7WTP - chains C2 and SL of the 19 polymer chains in the assembly; structure by electron microscopy, 3.80 A resolution.

# Chain C2
Molecule: 18S rRNA
Organism: Saccharomyces cerevisiae
Sequence (1800 nucleotides; each row starts with the number of its first residue):
     1 UAUCUGGUUGAUCCUGCCAGUAGUCAUAUGCUUGUCUCAAAGAUUAAGCC
    51 AUGCAUGUCUAAGUAUAAGCAAUUUAUACAGUGAAACUGCGAAUGGCUCA
   101 UUAAAUCAGUUAUCGUUUAUUUGAUAGUUCCUUUACUACAUGGUAUAACU
   151 GUGGUAAUUCUAGAGCUAAUACAUGCUUAAAAUCUCGACCCUUUGGAAGA
   201 GAUGUAUUUAUUAGAUAAAAAAUCAAUGUCUUCGGACUCUUUGAUGAUUC
   251 AUAAUAACUUUUCGAAUCGCAUGGCCUUGUGCUGGCGAUGGUUCAUUCAA
   301 AUUUCUGCCCUAUCAACUUUCGAUGGUAGGAUAGUGGCCUACCAUGGUUU
   351 CAACGGGUAACGGGGAAUAAGGGUUCGAUUCCGGAGAGGGAGCCUGAGAA
   401 ACGGCUACCACAUCCAAGGAAGGCAGCAGGCGCGCAAAUUACCCAAUCCU
   451 AAUUCAGGGAGGUAGUGACAAUAAAUAACGAUACAGGGCCCAUUCGGGUC
   501 UUGUAAUUGGAAUGAGUACAAUGUAAAUACCUUAACGAGGAACAAUUGGA
   551 GGGCAAGUCUGGUGCCAGCAGCCGCGGUAAUUCCAGCUCCAAUAGCGUAU
   601 AUUAAAGUUGUUGCAGUUAAAAAGCUCGUAGUUGAACUUUGGGCCCGGUU
   651 GGCCGGUCCGAUUUUUUCGUGUACUGGAUUUCCAACGGGGCCUUUCCUUC
   701 UGGCUAACCUUGAGUCCUUGUGGCUCUUGGCGAACCAGGACUUUUACUUU
   751 GAAAAAAUUAGAGUGUUCAAAGCAGGCGUAUUGCUCGAAUAUAUUAGCAU
   801 GGAAUAAUAGAAUAGGACGUUUGGUUCUAUUUUGUUGGUUUCUAGGACCA
   851 UCGUAAUGAUUAAUAGGGACGGUCGGGGGCAUCAGUAUUCAAUUGUCAGA
   901 GGUGAAAUUCUUGGAUUUAUUGAAGACUAACUACUGCGAAAGCAUUUGCC
   951 AAGGACGUUUUCAUUAAUCAAGAACGAAAGUUAGGGGAUCGAAGAUGAUC
  1001 AGAUACCGUCGUAGUCUUAACCAUAAACUAUGCCGACUAGGGAUCGGGUG
  1051 GUGUUUUUUUAAUGACCCACUCGGCACCUUACGAGAAAUCAAAGUCUUUG
  1101 GGUUCUGGGGGGAGUAUGGUCGCAAGGCUGAAACUUAAAGGAAUUGACGG
  1151 AAGGGCACCACCAGGAGUGGAGCCUGCGGCUUAAUUUGACUCAACACGGG
  1201 GAAACUCACCAGGUCCAGACACAAUAAGGAUUGACAGAUUGAGAGCUCUU
  1251 UCUUGAUUUUGUGGGUGGUGGUGCAUGGCCGUUCUUAGUUGGUGGAGUGA
  1301 UUUGUCUGCUUAAUUGCGAUAACGAACGAGACCUUAACCUACUAAAUAGU
  1351 GGUGCUAGCAUUUGCUGGUUAUCCACUUCUUAGAGGGACUAUCGGUUUCA
  1401 AGCCGAUGGAAGUUUGAGGCAAUAACAGGUCUGUGAUGCCCUUAGACGUU
  1451 CUGGGCCGCACGCGCGCUACACUGACGGAGCCAGCGAGUCUAACCUUGGC
  1501 CGAGAGGUCUUGGUAAUCUUGUGAAACUCCGUCGUGCUGGGGAUAGAGCA
  1551 UUGUAAUUAUUGCUCUUCAACGAGGAAUUCCUAGUAAGCGCAAGUCAUCA
  1601 GCUUGCGUUGAUUACGUCCCUGCCCUUUGUACACACCGCCCGUCGCUAGU
  1651 ACCGAUUGAAUGGCUUAGUGAGGCCUCAGGAUCUGCUUAGAGAAGGGGGC
  1701 AACUCCAUCUCAGAGCGGAGAAUUUGGACAAACUUGGUCAUUUAGAGGAA
  1751 CUAAAAGUCGUAACAAGGUUUCCGUAGGUGAACCUGCGGAAGGAUCAUUA
Unresolved in the structure: 73-75, 133-135, 489-498, 651-683, 707-732, 1140, 1157-1621, 1631-1634

# Chain SL
Protein: 40S ribosomal protein S11-A
Organism: Saccharomyces cerevisiae
UniProt: P0CX47 (RS11A_YEAST); numbering as in UniProt (aligned over 1-156)
Chain sequence (156 residues; row label = number of the first residue in the row):
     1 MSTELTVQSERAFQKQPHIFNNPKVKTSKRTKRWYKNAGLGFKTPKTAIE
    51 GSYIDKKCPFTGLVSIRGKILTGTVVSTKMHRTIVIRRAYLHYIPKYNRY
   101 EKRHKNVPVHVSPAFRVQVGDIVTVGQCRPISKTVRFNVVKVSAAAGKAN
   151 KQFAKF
Unresolved in the structure: 1, 148-156
UniProt features mapped onto this chain:
  - modified residue: Ser2 (N-acetylserine)
  - cross-link (Glycyl lysine isopeptide (Lys-Gly)): Lys15 (interchain with G-Cter in ubiquitin), Lys46 (interchain with G-Cter in ubiquitin), Lys56 (interchain with G-Cter in ubiquitin), Lys57 (interchain with G-Cter in ubiquitin), Lys79 (interchain with G-Cter in ubiquitin), Lys96 (interchain with G-Cter in ubiquitin), Lys105 (interchain with G-Cter in ubiquitin), Lys133 (interchain with G-Cter in ubiquitin), Lys141 (interchain with G-Cter in ubiquitin), Lys148 (interchain with G-Cter in ubiquitin)

# How chain C2 and chain SL interact
Residue-residue contacts (88; chain C2 residue first):
  A112(C2) - Arg67(SL)  hydrogen bond to the sugar
  C114(C2) - Ser65(SL)  hydrogen bond to the sugar
  C114(C2) - Arg67(SL)  sugar contact
  G115(C2) - Arg67(SL)  salt bridge to the phosphate
  G115(C2) - Arg129(SL)  salt bridge to the phosphate
  G115(C2) - Pro130(SL)  base contact
  A210(C2) - His18(SL)  salt bridge to the phosphate
  U211(C2) - His18(SL)  phosphate contact
  U211(C2) - Phe20(SL)  phosphate contact
  U212(C2) - Phe20(SL)  phosphate contact
  G246(C2) - Ala38(SL)  base contact
  G246(C2) - Gly39(SL)  sugar contact
  G246(C2) - Leu40(SL)  hydrogen bond to the sugar
  G246(C2) - Ile66(SL)  hydrogen bond to the base
  A247(C2) - Asn37(SL)  hydrogen bond to the sugar
  A247(C2) - Ala38(SL)  hydrogen bond to the sugar
  A247(C2) - Gly39(SL)  sugar contact
  A247(C2) - Ser65(SL)  base contact
  A247(C2) - Ile66(SL)  base contact
  A247(C2) - Arg67(SL)  base contact
  U248(C2) - Trp34(SL)  phosphate contact
  U248(C2) - Lys36(SL)  sugar contact
  U249(C2) - Pro17(SL)  hydrogen bond to the base
  U249(C2) - His18(SL)  base contact
  U249(C2) - Trp34(SL)  base contact
  U249(C2) - Leu63(SL)  base contact
  U303(C2) - Gln127(SL)  sugar contact
  U303(C2) - Arg136(SL)  salt bridge to the phosphate
  U304(C2) - Lys69(SL)  base contact
  U304(C2) - Gln127(SL)  hydrogen bond to the sugar
  U304(C2) - Arg136(SL)  salt bridge to the phosphate
  U304(C2) - Phe137(SL)  sugar contact
  U306(C2) - Arg88(SL)  salt bridge to the phosphate
  U306(C2) - Tyr90(SL)  hydrogen bond to the phosphate
  U306(C2) - Lys105(SL)  phosphate contact
  G307(C2) - Tyr90(SL)  hydrogen bond to the phosphate
  G307(C2) - Arg103(SL)  salt bridge to the phosphate
  C308(C2) - Arg103(SL)  salt bridge to the phosphate
  U324(C2) - Met80(SL)  hydrogen bond to the sugar
  U324(C2) - Lys133(SL)  salt bridge to the phosphate
  U324(C2) - Thr134(SL)  phosphate contact
  G325(C2) - Met80(SL)  sugar contact
  G325(C2) - His81(SL)  hydrogen bond to the sugar
  G325(C2) - Thr83(SL)  sugar contact
  G325(C2) - Ser132(SL)  phosphate contact
  G325(C2) - Lys133(SL)  phosphate contact
  G325(C2) - Thr134(SL)  hydrogen bond to the phosphate
  G325(C2) - Val135(SL)  phosphate contact
  G326(C2) - Glu10(SL)  hydrogen bond to the base
  G326(C2) - Lys57(SL)  salt bridge to the phosphate
  G326(C2) - His81(SL)  sugar contact
  G326(C2) - Ser132(SL)  hydrogen bond to the phosphate
  U327(C2) - Gln14(SL)  sugar contact
  U327(C2) - Lys57(SL)  salt bridge to the phosphate
  A328(C2) - Ala12(SL)  sugar contact
  A328(C2) - Lys56(SL)  salt bridge to the phosphate
  U335(C2) - Arg129(SL)  hydrogen bond to the sugar
  U335(C2) - Pro130(SL)  hydrogen bond to the sugar
  G336(C2) - Pro130(SL)  sugar contact
  G336(C2) - Ile131(SL)  sugar contact
  G336(C2) - Ser132(SL)  sugar contact
  G336(C2) - Lys133(SL)  hydrogen bond to the sugar
  G337(C2) - Ser132(SL)  sugar contact
  G337(C2) - Lys133(SL)  sugar contact
  C338(C2) - Lys133(SL)  phosphate contact
  G346(C2) - Lys79(SL)  salt bridge to the phosphate
  G346(C2) - Met80(SL)  sugar contact
  G347(C2) - Ser77(SL)  phosphate contact
  G347(C2) - Val85(SL)  phosphate contact
  U348(C2) - Val85(SL)  phosphate contact
  U348(C2) - Asn106(SL)  phosphate contact
  U349(C2) - His104(SL)  salt bridge to the phosphate
  U349(C2) - Asn106(SL)  hydrogen bond to the phosphate
  U350(C2) - His104(SL)  phosphate contact
  C351(C2) - Lys102(SL)  base contact
  C351(C2) - Arg103(SL)  hydrogen bond to the base
  C351(C2) - His104(SL)  hydrogen bond to the sugar
  G373(C2) - Lys96(SL)  hydrogen bond to the phosphate
  U374(C2) - Lys96(SL)  salt bridge to the phosphate
  G610(C2) - Lys96(SL)  salt bridge to the phosphate
  U611(C2) - Lys96(SL)  hydrogen bond to the base
  U611(C2) - Tyr97(SL)  sugar contact
  U611(C2) - Arg99(SL)  hydrogen bond to the sugar
  U632(C2) - Lys102(SL)  salt bridge to the phosphate
  C747(C2) - Tyr100(SL)  hydrogen bond to the phosphate
  U794(C2) - Tyr93(SL)  sugar contact
  U795(C2) - His92(SL)  sugar contact
  G797(C2) - Lys69(SL)  hydrogen bond to the sugar
Interface residues without a listed pair, chain C2 (48 interface residues in all): U110, U111, U113, C305, G372, A746, U748, G838, U839
Interface residues without a listed pair, chain SL (58 interface residues in all): Gln16, Ile19, Ser28, Gly68, Leu71, Arg82, Arg87, Leu91, Pro95, His110

# Summary
48 residues of chain C2 face 58 of chain SL across their interface, with 26 hydrogen bonds and 17 salt
bridges. Among the polar pairs are G246(C2)-Ile66(SL), U249(C2)-Pro17(SL) and G326(C2)-Glu10(SL).
Chain C2 is 18S rRNA and chain SL is 40S ribosomal protein S11-A, both from Saccharomyces cerevisiae; the
structure, Cryo-EM structure of a yeast pre-40S ribosomal subunit - State Tsr1-2 (with Rps2), was determined
by electron microscopy, deposited together with 7WTN, 7WTO, 7WTQ and 7WTR.
